1GY9 - chain B; structure by X-ray diffraction, 2.50 A resolution.

[Chain B]
Name: Alpha-ketoglutarate-dependent taurine dioxygenase
From: Escherichia coli
Notes: EC 1.14.11.17
Reference sequence: P37610 (TAUD_ECOLI); residues 2-283 here correspond to UniProt positions 1-282 (UniProt number = residue number - 1)
Amino-acid sequence (283 residues; each row starts with the number of its first residue):
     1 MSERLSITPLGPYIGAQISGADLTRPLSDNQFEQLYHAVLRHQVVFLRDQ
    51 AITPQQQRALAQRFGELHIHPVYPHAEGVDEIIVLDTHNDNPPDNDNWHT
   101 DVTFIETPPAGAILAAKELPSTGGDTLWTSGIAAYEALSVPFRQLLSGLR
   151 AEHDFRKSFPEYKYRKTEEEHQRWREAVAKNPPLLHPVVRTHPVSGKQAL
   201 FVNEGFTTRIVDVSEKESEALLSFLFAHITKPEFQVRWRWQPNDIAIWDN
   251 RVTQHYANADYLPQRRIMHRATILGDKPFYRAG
Disordered / not traced: 1-2, 165-169, 283
Metal / ion sites: Fe ion: H99, D101, H255 (together with 2-oxoglutaric acid)
Small-molecule neighbours:
  - 2-oxoglutaric acid (AKG): L85, N95, H99, D101, L114, G124, T126, W240, W248, H255, A257, R266, M268, R270
  - 2-aminoethanesulfonic acid (TAU): H70, Y73, D94, N95, H99, T100, D101, V102, F104, F159, F206, R270

[In short]
Ligands of chain B: 2-aminoethanesulfonic acid and 2-oxoglutaric acid. The Fe ion site is built by H99, D101
and H255.
Chain B is Alpha-ketoglutarate-dependent taurine dioxygenase (Escherichia coli); the structure,
Taurine/alpha-ketoglutarate Dioxygenase from Escherichia coli, was determined by X-ray diffraction together
with 1GQW from the same study.
